4DL1 - chains C and B of the 4 polymer chains in the assembly; structure by X-ray diffraction, 2.00 A resolution.

# Chain C
Name: Myeloperoxidase heavy chain
Source organism: Homo sapiens
Notes: EC 1.11.2.2
UniProt: P05164 (PERM_HUMAN); residues 113-578 here correspond to UniProt positions 279-744 (UniProt number = residue number + 166)
Chain sequence (466 residues; numbered 113 to 578; the number before each row is that of its first residue):
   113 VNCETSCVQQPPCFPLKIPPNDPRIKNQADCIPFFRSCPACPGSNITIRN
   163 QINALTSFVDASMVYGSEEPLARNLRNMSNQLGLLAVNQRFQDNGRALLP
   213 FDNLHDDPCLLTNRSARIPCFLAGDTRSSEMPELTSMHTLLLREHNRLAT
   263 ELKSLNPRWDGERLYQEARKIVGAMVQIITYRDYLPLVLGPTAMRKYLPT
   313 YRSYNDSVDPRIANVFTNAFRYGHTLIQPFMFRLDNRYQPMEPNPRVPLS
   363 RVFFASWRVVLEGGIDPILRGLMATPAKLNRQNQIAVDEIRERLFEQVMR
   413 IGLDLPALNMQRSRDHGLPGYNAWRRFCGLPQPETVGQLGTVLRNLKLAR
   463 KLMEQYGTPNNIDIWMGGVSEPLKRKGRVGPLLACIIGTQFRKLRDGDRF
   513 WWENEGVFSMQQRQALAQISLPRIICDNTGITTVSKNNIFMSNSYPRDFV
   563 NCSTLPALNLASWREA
Disordered / not traced: 578
Modified residues: C150 (s-hydroxycysteine; CSO)
Curated features (UniProtKB/Swiss-Prot):
  - binding site (Ca(2+)): T168, F170, D172, S174
  - binding site (heme b): E242, M243, H336
  - site: R239 (Transition state stabilizer)
  - modified residue: C150 (Cysteine sulfenic acid (-SOH))
  - glycosylation (N-linked (GlcNAc...) asparagine): N157, N189, N225, N317, N563
Disulfide bonds: C115-C125, C119-C143, C221-C232, C440-C497, C538-C564
Covalently attached groups: glycan linked to N189, N225, N317; heme (HEM) linked to E242, M243
Metal / ion sites: Ca2+: T168, F170, D172, S174 (shared with 1 residue of chain A); heme Fe near H336 (its only coordinating residue here)
Residues lining bound ligands: 0KY / heme: F146, F147, R239, Y296, T329, F332, R333, Y334, G335, H336, I339, F365, F366, L406, F407, L417, L420, R424

# Chain B
Name: Myeloperoxidase light chain
Source organism: Homo sapiens
Notes: EC 1.11.2.2
UniProt: P05164 (PERM_HUMAN); residues 1-104 here correspond to UniProt positions 167-270 (UniProt number = residue number + 166)
Chain sequence (104 residues; row label = number of the first residue in the row):
     1 CPEQDKYRTITGMCNNRRSPTLGASNRAFVRWLPAEYEDGFSLPYGWTPG
    51 VKRNGFPVALARAVSNEIVRFPTDQLTPDQERSLMFMQWGQLLDHDLDFT
   101 PEPA
Curated features (UniProtKB/Swiss-Prot):
  - active site: H95 (Proton acceptor)
  - binding site (heme b): D94
  - binding site (Ca(2+)): D96
Disulfide bonds: C1-C14
Metal / ion sites: Ca2+: D96 (shared with 4 residues of chain D)
Residues lining bound ligands: 0KY / heme: M87, G90, Q91, D94, D98, F99, T100, E102, P103

# How chain C and chain B interact
Residue-residue contacts - 7 pairs, chain C then chain B:
  N157(C) - R27(B)
  I158(C) - N26(B)
  I158(C) - R27(B)  hydrogen bond (backbone-side chain)
  T159(C) - R27(B)
  I160(C) - T21(B)
  A435(C) - R18(B)
  R438(C) - R18(B)
Interface residues without a listed pair, chain C (8 interface residues in all): D321, R323
Interface residues without a listed pair, chain B (7 interface residues in all): L22, A28, P34

# Overview
8 residues of chain C and 7 residues of chain B are in contact; the contacts include 1 hydrogen bond. The
hydrogen-bonded pair is I158(C)-R27(B). Bound to chain C: 0KY / heme. Chain B binds 0KY / heme.
Chain C is Myeloperoxidase heavy chain and chain B is Myeloperoxidase light chain, both from Homo sapiens; the
structure, Crystal Structure of human Myeloperoxidase with covalent thioxanthine analog, was determined by
X-ray diffraction.
